Entry 9JMJ (electron microscopy, 3.40 A resolution); this record covers chains A and C of the 3 polymer chains in the assembly.

# Chain A (and C)
Molecule: Dipeptidyl peptidase 4 soluble form, Isoform 1 of Immunoglobulin heavy constant gamma 1
Organism: Homo sapiens
Notes: chain C of this document is another copy of the same molecule, construct and numbering; everything in this record applies to it too
UniProt: chimeric construct of P27487, P01857: residues 39-766 from P27487 (DPP4_HUMAN) positions 39-766 (same numbers); residues 781-1012 from P01857 positions 99-330 (UniProt number = residue number - 682)
Amino-acid sequence (998 residues; row label = number of the first residue in the row):
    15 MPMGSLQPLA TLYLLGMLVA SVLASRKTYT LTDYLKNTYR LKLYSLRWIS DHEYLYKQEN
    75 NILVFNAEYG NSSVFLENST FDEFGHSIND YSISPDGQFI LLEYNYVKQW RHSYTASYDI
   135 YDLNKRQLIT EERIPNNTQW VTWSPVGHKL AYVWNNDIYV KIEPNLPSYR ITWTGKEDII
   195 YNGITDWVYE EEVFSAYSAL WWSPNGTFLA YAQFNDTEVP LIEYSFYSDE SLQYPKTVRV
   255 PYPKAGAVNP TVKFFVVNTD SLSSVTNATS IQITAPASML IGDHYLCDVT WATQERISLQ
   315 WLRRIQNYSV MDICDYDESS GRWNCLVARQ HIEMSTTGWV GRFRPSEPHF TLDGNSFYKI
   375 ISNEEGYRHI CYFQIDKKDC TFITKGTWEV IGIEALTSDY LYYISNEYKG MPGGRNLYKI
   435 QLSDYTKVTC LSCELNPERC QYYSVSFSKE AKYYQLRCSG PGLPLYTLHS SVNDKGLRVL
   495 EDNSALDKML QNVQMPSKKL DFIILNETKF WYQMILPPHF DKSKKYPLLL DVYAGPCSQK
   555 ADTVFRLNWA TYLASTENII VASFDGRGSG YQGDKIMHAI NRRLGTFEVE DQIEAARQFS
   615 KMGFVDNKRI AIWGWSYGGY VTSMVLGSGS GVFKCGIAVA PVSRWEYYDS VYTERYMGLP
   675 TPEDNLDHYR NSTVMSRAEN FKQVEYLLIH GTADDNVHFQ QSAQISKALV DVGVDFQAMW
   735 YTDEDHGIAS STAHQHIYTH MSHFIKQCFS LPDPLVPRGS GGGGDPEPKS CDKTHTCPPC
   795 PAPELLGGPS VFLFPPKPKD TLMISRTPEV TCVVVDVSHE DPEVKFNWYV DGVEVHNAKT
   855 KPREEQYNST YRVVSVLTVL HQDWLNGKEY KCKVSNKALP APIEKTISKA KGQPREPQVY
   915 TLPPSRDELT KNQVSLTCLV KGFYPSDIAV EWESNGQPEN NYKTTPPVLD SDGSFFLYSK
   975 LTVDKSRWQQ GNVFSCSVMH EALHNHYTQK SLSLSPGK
Unresolved in the structure: 15-38, 767-1012
Sequence notes: initiating methionine (15); expression tag (16-38); linker (767-780)
Disulfides: Cys-328/Cys-339, Cys-385/Cys-394, Cys-444/Cys-447, Cys-454/Cys-472, Cys-649/Cys-762
Covalent attachments: N-acetylglucosamine (NAG) linked to Asn-85, Asn-92, Asn-150, Asn-219, Asn-229, Asn-281, Asn-321, Asn-685
Curated features (UniProtKB/Swiss-Prot):
  - active site (Charge relay system): Ser-630, Asp-708, His-740
  - glycosylation (N-linked (GlcNAc...) asparagine): Asn-85, Asn-92, Asn-150, Asn-219, Asn-229, Asn-281, Asn-321, Asn-520, Asn-685, Asn-862 (complex)
  - region: Glu-781 to Pro-792 (Hinge)
From the paper describing this entry:
  - post-translational modification sites: Asn-229, Asn-321
  - conformationally variable residues (loop rearrangement): Arg-336
  - mutagenesis - N229D: decreased binding to Spike glycoprotein, Isoform 1 of Immunoglobulin heavy constant gamma 1
  - mutagenesis - N229D: decreased binding to MERS-CoV-RBD
  - mutagenesis - N229D: abolished binding to HKU4-BatCoV-RBD
  - mutagenesis - N229D, Y540G (2-fold): decreased binding to Dipeptidyl peptidase 4 soluble form, Isoform 1 of Immunoglobulin heavy constant gamma 1 (chain A)

# Interface between chain A and chain C
Residue-residue contacts (110):
  Pro-234(A) with Tyr-248(C)
  Leu-235(A) with Tyr-248(C)
  Ile-236(A) with Pro-249(C)
  Glu-237(A) with Pro-249(C); Thr-251(C), hydrogen bond
  Ser-239(A) with Glu-237(C), hydrogen bond (side chain-backbone); Tyr-238(C)
  Tyr-241(A) with Phe-713(C); Gln-714(C); Ala-717(C), hydrophobic; Gln-718(C), hydrogen bond (backbone-side chain); Lys-721(C), hydrogen bond (backbone-side chain)
  Ser-242(A) with Gln-718(C), hydrogen bond (backbone-side chain); Lys-721(C), hydrogen bond (backbone-side chain)
  Asp-243(A) with Lys-721(C)
  Glu-244(A) with Arg-658(C), salt bridge; Tyr-661(C), hydrogen bond (backbone-side chain); Thr-687(C); Met-689(C); Gln-718(C)
  Ser-245(A) with Arg-658(C)
  Leu-246(A) with Tyr-661(C); Gln-714(C)
  Gln-247(A) with Lys-258(C); Ala-259(C); Glu-660(C); Tyr-661(C); Gln-714(C), hydrogen bond (backbone-side chain)
  Tyr-248(A) with Pro-234(C); Leu-235(C); Tyr-256(C), hydrogen bond (side chain-backbone); Pro-257(C); Lys-258(C), hydrogen bond (side chain-backbone)
  Pro-249(A) with Ile-236(C); Glu-237(C); Gln-714(C)
  Thr-251(A) with Glu-237(C)
  Arg-253(A) with Glu-237(C), salt bridge; Arg-253(C)
  Tyr-256(A) with Tyr-248(C), hydrogen bond (backbone-side chain)
  Pro-257(A) with Tyr-248(C)
  Lys-258(A) with Gln-247(C); Tyr-248(C), hydrogen bond (backbone-side chain)
  Ala-259(A) with Gln-247(C)
  Arg-658(A) with Glu-244(C), salt bridge
  Glu-660(A) with Gln-247(C)
  Tyr-661(A) with Glu-244(C), hydrogen bond (side chain-backbone); Leu-246(C); Gln-247(C)
  Met-689(A) with Glu-244(C)
  Leu-702(A) with Trp-734(C), hydrophobic
  Phe-713(A) with Tyr-241(C); Trp-734(C)
  Gln-714(A) with Tyr-241(C); Leu-246(C), hydrogen bond (side chain-backbone); Gln-247(C); Tyr-248(C); Pro-249(C)
  Ser-716(A) with Trp-734(C)
  Ala-717(A) with Tyr-241(C), hydrophobic; Thr-736(C)
  Gln-718(A) with Tyr-241(C); Ser-242(C), hydrogen bond (side chain-backbone); Glu-244(C)
  Ser-720(A) with Trp-734(C), hydrogen bond; Thr-736(C)
  Lys-721(A) with Tyr-241(C), hydrogen bond (side chain-backbone); Ser-242(C), hydrogen bond (side chain-backbone); Asp-243(C); Thr-736(C); Asp-737(C), salt bridge
  Val-724(A) with Tyr-735(C), hydrophobic; Thr-746(C); His-750(C)
  Asp-725(A) with Thr-746(C), hydrogen bond
  Val-728(A) with His-750(C), hydrogen bond (backbone-side chain)
  Asp-729(A) with His-754(C), salt bridge; His-757(C), salt bridge
  Phe-730(A) with Met-733(C); His-750(C); His-754(C)
  Gln-731(A) with Gln-731(C), hydrogen bond
  Ala-732(A) with Ala-732(C); Met-733(C), hydrophobic; Trp-734(C), hydrophobic
  Met-733(A) with Ser-720(C); Phe-730(C), hydrophobic; Ala-732(C), hydrophobic; Trp-734(C)
  Trp-734(A) with Leu-702(C), hydrophobic; Phe-713(C); Ser-716(C); Ala-717(C); Ser-720(C); Ala-732(C), hydrophobic; Met-733(C); Trp-734(C)
  Tyr-735(A) with Val-724(C), hydrophobic
  Thr-736(A) with Ala-717(C); Lys-721(C)
  Asp-737(A) with Lys-721(C), salt bridge
  Thr-746(A) with Val-724(C); Asp-725(C)
  His-750(A) with Val-724(C); Val-728(C), hydrogen bond (side chain-backbone); Asp-729(C); Phe-730(C)
  His-754(A) with Asp-729(C); Phe-730(C)
  His-757(A) with Asp-729(C), salt bridge
Also at the interface, not in a pair above, chain A (50 interface residues in all): Ala-261, Gln-761
Also at the interface, not in a pair above, chain C (52 interface residues in all): Ser-239, Ala-261, Leu-723, Gln-761

# Overview
The interface between chain A and chain C involves 50 residues on one side and 52 on the other, with 22
hydrogen bonds and 8 salt bridges. Among the polar pairs are Glu-244(A)/Arg-658(C), Arg-253(A)/Glu-237(C) and
Lys-721(A)/Asp-737(C). The paper reports that N229D and Y540G of chain A reduce binding to Dipeptidyl
peptidase 4 soluble form, Isoform 1 of Immunoglobulin heavy constant gamma 1 (chain A); modification sites
Asn-229(A) and Asn-321(A).
Chain A and chain C are both Dipeptidyl peptidase 4 soluble form, Isoform 1 of Immunoglobulin heavy constant
gamma 1 (Homo sapiens); the structure, Cryo-EM structure of the GD-BatCoV (BtCoV/Ii/GD/2014-422) RBD in
complex with human DPP4, was determined by electron microscopy (same publication as 9JMM).
